PDB entry 8ES9 | electron microscopy, 3.25 A resolution | chains A and B of the 11 polymer chains in the assembly

# Chain A
Name: PN45428 TCR alpha chain
From: Homo sapiens
Sequence (274 residues; each row starts with the number of its first residue; numbers below 1 keep their minus sign (Met-19 is residue -19)):
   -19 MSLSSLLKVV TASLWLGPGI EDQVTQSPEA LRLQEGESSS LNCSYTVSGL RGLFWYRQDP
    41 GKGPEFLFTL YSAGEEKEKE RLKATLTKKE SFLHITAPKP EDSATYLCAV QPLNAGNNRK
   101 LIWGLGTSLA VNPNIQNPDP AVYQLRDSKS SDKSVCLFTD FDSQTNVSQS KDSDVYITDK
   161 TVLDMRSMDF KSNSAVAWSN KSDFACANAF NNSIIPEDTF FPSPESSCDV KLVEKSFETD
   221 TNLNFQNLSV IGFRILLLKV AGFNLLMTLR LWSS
Not modelled in the structure: -19 to 1, 253-254
Cystine bridges: Cys23-Cys88, Cys136-Cys186
Covalently attached groups: N-acetylglucosamine (NAG) linked to Asn22, Asn146, Asn180, Asn191

# Chain B
Name: PN45428 TCR beta chain
From: Homo sapiens
Sequence (320 residues; row label = number of the first residue in the row; numbers below 1 keep their minus sign (Met-18 is residue -18)):
   -18 MGFRLLCCVA FCLLGAGPVG AVVSQHPSWV ICKSGTSVKI ECRSLDFQAT TMFWYRQFPK
    42 QSLMLMATSN EGSKATYEQG VEKDKFLINH ASLTLSTLTV TSAHPEDSSF YICSAREWGG
   102 TEAFFGQGTR LTVVEDLNKV FPPEVAVFEP SEAEISHTQK ATLVCLATGF FPDHVELSWW
   162 VNGKEVHSGV STDPQPLKEQ PALNDSRYCL SSRLRVSATF WQNPRNHFRC QVQFYGLSEN
   222 DEWTQDRAKP VTQIVSAEAW GRADCGFTSV SYQQGVLSAT ILYEILLGKA TLYAVLVSAL
   282 VLMAMVKRKD SRGRAKRGSG
Not modelled in the structure: -18 to 2, 290-301
Cystine bridges: Cys23-Cys94, Cys146-Cys211
Covalently attached groups: N-acetylglucosamine (NAG) linked to Asn185

# Chain A / chain B interface
Pairs across the interface (95):
  Arg31(A) - Gly101(B)
  Phe34(A) - Glu103(B)
  Tyr36(A) - Ala104(B)  hydrogen bond (side chain-backbone)
  Tyr36(A) - Phe106(B)  hydrophobic
  Gln38(A) - Gln38(B)  hydrogen bond
  Gly41(A) - Phe91(B)
  Gly41(A) - Gln176(B)
  Lys42(A) - Phe91(B)
  Pro44(A) - Phe106(B)
  Phe46(A) - Glu103(B)
  Phe46(A) - Phe105(B)  hydrophobic
  Thr49(A) - Glu103(B)
  Tyr51(A) - Gly101(B)  hydrogen bond (side chain-backbone)
  Tyr51(A) - Thr102(B)
  Gln91(A) - Gly100(B)  hydrogen bond (side chain-backbone)
  Asn97(A) - Arg97(B)  hydrogen bond (backbone-side chain)
  Asn97(A) - Gly100(B)  hydrogen bond (side chain-backbone)
  Lys100(A) - Glu59(B)  salt bridge
  Trp103(A) - Tyr36(B)  hydrogen bond
  Trp103(A) - Phe106(B)  hydrophobic
  Leu105(A) - Ser43(B)  hydrogen bond (backbone-side chain)
  Tyr123(A) - Ser132(B)
  Tyr123(A) - Glu135(B)
  Tyr123(A) - His138(B)
  Gln124(A) - Ser132(B)
  Leu125(A) - Glu130(B)
  Leu125(A) - Ser132(B)
  Leu125(A) - Val145(B)  hydrophobic
  Arg126(A) - Phe129(B)
  Arg126(A) - Glu130(B)  hydrogen bond (backbone-backbone)
  Arg126(A) - Pro131(B)
  Arg126(A) - Glu133(B)  salt bridge
  Arg126(A) - Arg243(B)
  Asp127(A) - Glu130(B)
  Ser128(A) - Val128(B)  hydrogen bond (side chain-backbone)
  Ser128(A) - Phe129(B)
  Lys133(A) - Phe129(B)
  Val135(A) - Phe129(B)  hydrophobic
  Val135(A) - Leu147(B)  hydrophobic
  Leu137(A) - Thr143(B)
  Tyr156(A) - Glu180(B)
  Thr158(A) - Asp174(B)
  Thr158(A) - Ser192(B)
  Thr161(A) - Ser172(B)
  Thr161(A) - Asp174(B)  hydrogen bond
  Thr161(A) - Arg194(B)  hydrogen bond
  Val162(A) - Ser172(B)
  Leu163(A) - Gly170(B)
  Leu163(A) - Ser172(B)
  Leu163(A) - Arg194(B)
  Leu163(A) - Arg196(B)
  Asp164(A) - Ser169(B)
  Asp164(A) - Gly170(B)  hydrogen bond (backbone-backbone)
  Met165(A) - Arg196(B)
  Arg166(A) - Ser169(B)  hydrogen bond (backbone-side chain)
  Met168(A) - Ser198(B)
  Phe170(A) - Arg196(B)
  Ser172(A) - Arg196(B)  hydrogen bond
  Ser174(A) - Arg194(B)  hydrogen bond
  Val176(A) - Arg194(B)
  Trp178(A) - Leu147(B)  hydrophobic
  Trp178(A) - Cys190(B)  hydrophobic
  Phe200(A) - His138(B)
  Pro202(A) - Ala134(B)  hydrophobic
  Cys208(A) - Cys246(B)  disulfide
  Leu212(A) - Gln203(B)
  Val213(A) - Ala244(B)  hydrophobic
  Val213(A) - Cys246(B)
  Ser216(A) - Thr200(B)
  Ser216(A) - Gln203(B)  hydrogen bond (side chain-backbone)
  Phe217(A) - Thr249(B)
  Phe217(A) - Ser250(B)
  Glu218(A) - Asn204(B)  hydrogen bond
  Glu218(A) - Arg206(B)  hydrogen bond (backbone-side chain)
  Glu218(A) - Ser250(B)  hydrogen bond (backbone-side chain)
  Thr219(A) - Arg206(B)
  Asp220(A) - Arg206(B)  salt bridge
  Leu223(A) - Gln254(B)
  Gln226(A) - Gln254(B)
  Gln226(A) - Val257(B)
  Asn227(A) - Tyr253(B)  hydrogen bond
  Val230(A) - Thr261(B)
  Arg234(A) - Tyr264(B)  hydrogen bond
  Leu236(A) - Leu268(B)  hydrophobic
  Leu237(A) - Leu267(B)  hydrophobic
  Leu237(A) - Leu268(B)
  Asn244(A) - Ala271(B)  hydrogen bond (side chain-backbone)
  Asn244(A) - Tyr274(B)
  Asn244(A) - Ala275(B)
  Asn244(A) - Val278(B)
  Met247(A) - Val278(B)  hydrophobic
  Thr248(A) - Tyr274(B)
  Leu251(A) - Val278(B)  hydrophobic
  Leu251(A) - Leu281(B)  hydrophobic
  Leu251(A) - Val282(B)  hydrophobic
Interface residues without a listed pair, chain A (71 interface residues in all): Pro40, Gly43, Leu101, Asp119, Ser167, Ser206, Ser207, Val210, Lys215, Phe233, Val240, Phe243
Interface residues without a listed pair, chain B (77 interface residues in all): Leu44, Leu46, Ile93, Gln108, Gly109, Ala127, Ile136, Ser137, Lys141, Thr149, Val171, Val197, Ala199, Asp245, Gly247, Phe248, Leu258, Glu265, Thr272
Cross-chain cystine bridges: Cys208(A)-Cys246(B)

# Overview
The interface between chain A and chain B involves 71 residues on one side and 77 on the other, with 1
disulfide bond, 23 hydrogen bonds and 3 salt bridges. Polar contacts include Lys100(A)-Glu59(B),
Arg126(A)-Glu133(B) and Asp220(A)-Arg206(B).
Here chain A is PN45428 TCR alpha chain and chain B is PN45428 TCR beta chain, both from Homo sapiens. Entry
8ES9 (CryoEM structure of PN45428 TCR-CD3 in complex with HLA-A2 MAGEA4) was determined by electron microscopy
(same publication as 8ES7, 8ES8, 8ESA and 8ESB).
